9DTR - chains 2 and A of the 47 polymer chains in the assembly; structure by electron microscopy, 2.31 A resolution.

[Chain 2]
Molecule: U2 snRNA
From: Saccharomyces cerevisiae
Sequence (1175 nucleotides; each row starts with the number of its first residue):
     1 ACGAAUCUCU UUGCCUUUUG GCUUAGAUCA AGUGUAGUAU CUGUUCUUUU CAGUGUAACA
    61 ACUGAAAUGA CCUCAAUGAG GCUCAUUACC UUUUAAUUUG UUACAAUACA CAUUUUUUGG
   121 CACCCAAAAU AAUAAAAUGG ACGGGAAGAG ACUUUUUAAG CAAGUUGUUU UCCGCUAAUG
   181 UCAGGUCUCA CUACUUUUUG CUGCUAUUUU UCUUCGCUCA UGGUUUCUUC AUAAGGCGUU
   241 UUUAUGAUGG UUUUUCGAAA UUGGUUUUUG AGACGACGGU UGCUCAAGGU UAUUGUUUUU
   301 GUUUUCUUCU GGUUGUUUUC UAUUUUCUUU UUUUUAGCUU UCUGUUUCUC CCUUAGUUUG
   361 GCUUUUUGCU UCAUACUCUU CCCUGUCUUU CCGAGCCGUU UAUGUCCAAC GCGGGAUUUG
   421 GUUUUUCUUU AUCGAUGGGA AGAAAUGGUG CUAUAGUAGG UUGGGAGAUA AUAUUUAUGG
   481 UAUGGGGUGC UAGUGCGGAU GGGGCGCUCU UAUUGUUGAU UUCUUCGCUC GUCUUCUUUU
   541 UCUGGUGGCG CUGCAAGAGG AAGUUUUUCG ACUUUGUUAU GAUUUUUGGU UUGCAAGGAA
   601 AGGUGUCUUA CGAUUCUUUU UUUGAUGUAA UAGGAUAAGC UUGCUUAUCC CCCAAGUAUC
   661 GGCCAAAGUU GUUGAUUUUC CUUUUGAAGU GUCCUCGGUU UGAGGGGGUG UAGGGUGGGG
   721 UUGGUCUACA AUAAGAGUGU UCCAUUGUUA ACGUGCUGGC GUCUUUUACU AUAUUUUUUU
   781 UCCCAGUUUA UUUUGUGCUU AUUUUCUCAU UGAGGAGAAG GAGCUCUUCU CGCAGGAUAU
   841 AAAUGGAGGU UUGCUAAAGG GGAGGAGAUG UGUUUGUGAG AAUACUGCUG AGAGAGUUCU
   901 GGAAGAGAAA AAAAGGAGGC AAUGGAAGGC GUUUGCUGGG AAAAGAGAAG AGCCAUGACU
   961 GCAUCUGUUG UUUCAAGGCC AGUUUUAUUA ACCGCCUAUG UCAUAGAGGC GUUUUUUUUG
  1021 GAGGGAUUUG AAGAAUGCCG GCGGCAUCAA GAAACGGACU UGAUGGUUGA CGCCUGUUUU
  1081 UAAAGUUAGA GACGUCGCGA CCCUCGCACU UGUGGAGUCG UUCUUGACUU UUACUUUGGU
  1141 CGCUUGAUGU UUCUCUCGUC UUCCCGUUCG CUCUU
Unresolved in the structure: 1-3, 49-111, 125-137, 156-1081, 1087-1088, 1110-1135, 1155-1159, 1171-1175
Reported in the primary citation:
  - mutagenesis - A25G: increased growth

[Chain A]
Molecule: Pre-mRNA-splicing factor 8
From: Saccharomyces cerevisiae
UniProt: P33334 (PRP8_YEAST); residue numbers follow UniProt; this construct covers 1-2413
Chain sequence (2413 residues; each row starts with the number of its first residue):
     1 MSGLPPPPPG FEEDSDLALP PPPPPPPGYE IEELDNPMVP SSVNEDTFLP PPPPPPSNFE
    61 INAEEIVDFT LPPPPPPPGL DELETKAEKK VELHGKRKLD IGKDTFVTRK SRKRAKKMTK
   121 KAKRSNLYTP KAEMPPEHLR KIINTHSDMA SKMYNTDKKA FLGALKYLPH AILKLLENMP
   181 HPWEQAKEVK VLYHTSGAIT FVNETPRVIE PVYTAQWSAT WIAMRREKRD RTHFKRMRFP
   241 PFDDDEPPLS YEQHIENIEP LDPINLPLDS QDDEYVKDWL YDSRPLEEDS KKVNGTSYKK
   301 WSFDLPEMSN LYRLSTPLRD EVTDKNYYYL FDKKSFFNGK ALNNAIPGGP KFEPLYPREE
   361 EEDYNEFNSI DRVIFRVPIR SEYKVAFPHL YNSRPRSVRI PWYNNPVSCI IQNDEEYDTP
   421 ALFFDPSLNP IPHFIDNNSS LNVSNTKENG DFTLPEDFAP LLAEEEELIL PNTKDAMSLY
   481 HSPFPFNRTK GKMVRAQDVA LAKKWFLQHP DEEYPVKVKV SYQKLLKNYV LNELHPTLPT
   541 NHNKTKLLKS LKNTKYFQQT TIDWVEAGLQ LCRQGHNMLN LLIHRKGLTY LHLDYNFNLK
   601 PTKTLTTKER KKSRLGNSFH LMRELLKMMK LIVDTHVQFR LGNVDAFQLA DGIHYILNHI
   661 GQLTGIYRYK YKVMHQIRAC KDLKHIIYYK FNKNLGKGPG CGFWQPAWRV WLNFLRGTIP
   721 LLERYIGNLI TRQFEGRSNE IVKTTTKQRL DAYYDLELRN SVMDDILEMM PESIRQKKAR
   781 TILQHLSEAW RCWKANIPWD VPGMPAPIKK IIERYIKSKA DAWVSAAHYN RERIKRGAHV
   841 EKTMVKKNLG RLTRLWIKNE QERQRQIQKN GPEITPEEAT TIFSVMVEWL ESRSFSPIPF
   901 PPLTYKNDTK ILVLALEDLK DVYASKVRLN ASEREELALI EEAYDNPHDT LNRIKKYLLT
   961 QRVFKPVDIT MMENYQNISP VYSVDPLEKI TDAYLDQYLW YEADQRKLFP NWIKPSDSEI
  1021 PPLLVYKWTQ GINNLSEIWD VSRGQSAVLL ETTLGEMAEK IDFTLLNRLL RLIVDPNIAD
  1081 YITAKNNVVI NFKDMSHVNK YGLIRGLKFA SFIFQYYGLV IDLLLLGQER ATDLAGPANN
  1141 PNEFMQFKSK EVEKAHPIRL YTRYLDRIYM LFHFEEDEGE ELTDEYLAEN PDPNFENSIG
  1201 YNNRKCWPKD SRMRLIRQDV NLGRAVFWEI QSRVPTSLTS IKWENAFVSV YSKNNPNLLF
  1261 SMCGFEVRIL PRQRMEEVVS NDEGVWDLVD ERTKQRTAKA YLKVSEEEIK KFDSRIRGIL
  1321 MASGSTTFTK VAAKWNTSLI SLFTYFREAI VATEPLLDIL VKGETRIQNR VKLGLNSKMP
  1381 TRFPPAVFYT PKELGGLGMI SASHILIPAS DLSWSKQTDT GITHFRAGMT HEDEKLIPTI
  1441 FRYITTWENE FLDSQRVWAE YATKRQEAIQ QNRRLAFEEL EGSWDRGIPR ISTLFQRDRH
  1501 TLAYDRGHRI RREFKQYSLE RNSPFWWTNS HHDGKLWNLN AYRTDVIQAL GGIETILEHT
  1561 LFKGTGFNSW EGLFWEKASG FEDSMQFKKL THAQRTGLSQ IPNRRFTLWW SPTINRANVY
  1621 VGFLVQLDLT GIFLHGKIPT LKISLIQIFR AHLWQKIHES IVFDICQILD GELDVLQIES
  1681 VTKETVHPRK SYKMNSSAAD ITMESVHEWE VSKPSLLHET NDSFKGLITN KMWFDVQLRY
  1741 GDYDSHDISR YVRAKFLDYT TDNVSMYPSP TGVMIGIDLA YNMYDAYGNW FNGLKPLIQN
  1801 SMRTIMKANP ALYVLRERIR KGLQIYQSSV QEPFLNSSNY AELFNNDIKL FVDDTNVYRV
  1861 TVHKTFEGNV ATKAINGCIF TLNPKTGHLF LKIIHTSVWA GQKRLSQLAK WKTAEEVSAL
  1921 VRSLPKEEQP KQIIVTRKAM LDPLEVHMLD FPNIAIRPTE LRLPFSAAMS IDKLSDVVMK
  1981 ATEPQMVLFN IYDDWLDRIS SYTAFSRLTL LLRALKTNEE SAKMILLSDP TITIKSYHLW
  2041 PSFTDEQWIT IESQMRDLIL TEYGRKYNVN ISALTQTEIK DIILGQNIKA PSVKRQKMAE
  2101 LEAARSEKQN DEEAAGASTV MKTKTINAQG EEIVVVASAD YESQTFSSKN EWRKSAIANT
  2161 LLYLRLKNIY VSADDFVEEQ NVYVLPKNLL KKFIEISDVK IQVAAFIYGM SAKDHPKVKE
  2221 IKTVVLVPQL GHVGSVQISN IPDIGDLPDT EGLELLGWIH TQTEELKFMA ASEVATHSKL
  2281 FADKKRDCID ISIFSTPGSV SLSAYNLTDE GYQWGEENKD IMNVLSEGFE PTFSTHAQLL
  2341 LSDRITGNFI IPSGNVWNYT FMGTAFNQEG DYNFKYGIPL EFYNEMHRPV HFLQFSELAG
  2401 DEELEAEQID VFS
Unresolved in the structure: 1-126, 358-365, 434-450, 772-777, 2108-2413
Swiss-Prot annotation at these positions:
  - region: Met1585 to Leu1598 (Important for branch point selection)
Small-molecule neighbours: inositol hexakisphosphate (IHP): Lys228, Arg236, Lys517, Tyr655, His659, Lys684, His685, Tyr688, Tyr689, Asn692, Lys697, Gly698, Pro699
Reported in the primary citation:
  - mutagenesis - V1862L, G1868R, T1982S: increased growth in response to fyv6Delta

[Interface between chain 2 and chain A]
Residue-residue contacts (40):
  U19(2) - Gln784(A)  hydrogen bond to the sugar
  G20(2) - Arg780(A)  hydrogen bond to the base
  G20(2) - Thr781(A)  phosphate contact
  G20(2) - Gln784(A)  sugar contact
  G21(2) - Ala752(A)  base contact
  G21(2) - Asp755(A)  hydrogen bond to the sugar
  G21(2) - Arg759(A)  sugar contact
  G21(2) - Gln784(A)  hydrogen bond to the phosphate
  G21(2) - Ser787(A)  phosphate contact
  C22(2) - Asp751(A)  sugar contact
  C22(2) - Asp755(A)  sugar contact
  C22(2) - Ser787(A)  hydrogen bond to the phosphate
  C22(2) - Lys819(A)  phosphate contact
  U23(2) - Asp751(A)  sugar contact
  U23(2) - Trp790(A)  hydrogen bond to the phosphate
  U23(2) - Lys819(A)  salt bridge to the phosphate
  U23(2) - Lys847(A)  phosphate contact
  U24(2) - Lys794(A)  salt bridge to the phosphate
  U24(2) - Trp823(A)  hydrogen bond to the phosphate
  U24(2) - Thr843(A)  base contact
  U24(2) - Lys847(A)  salt bridge to the phosphate
  U24(2) - Arg851(A)  salt bridge to the phosphate
  A25(2) - Lys794(A)  salt bridge to the phosphate
  A25(2) - Arg854(A)  salt bridge to the phosphate
  A25(2) - Lys1093(A)  base contact
  A25(2) - Asp1094(A)  hydrogen bond to the base
  A27(2) - Lys1093(A)  salt bridge to the phosphate
  C29(2) - Arg928(A)  salt bridge to the phosphate
  C29(2) - Asn930(A)  hydrogen bond to the phosphate
  A30(2) - Asn930(A)  phosphate contact
  A30(2) - Ala931(A)  hydrogen bond to the phosphate
  A30(2) - Arg934(A)  salt bridge to the phosphate
  A31(2) - Arg934(A)  salt bridge to the phosphate
  G32(2) - Lys1588(A)  base contact
  G32(2) - Lys1589(A)  hydrogen bond to the base
  A36(2) - Val1862(A)  sugar contact
  G37(2) - Val1862(A)  sugar contact
  G37(2) - Lys1864(A)  sugar contact
  G37(2) - Val1870(A)  base contact
  U38(2) - Lys1864(A)  sugar contact
Also at the interface, not in a pair above, chain 2 (16 interface residues in all): U28
Also at the interface, not in a pair above, chain A (33 interface residues in all): Arg791, Lys846, Gly850, Leu929, His1592, His1863

[Summary]
16 residues of chain 2 and 33 residues of chain A are in contact; the contacts include 11 hydrogen bonds and
10 salt bridges. Polar contacts include G20(2)-Arg780(A), A25(2)-Asp1094(A) and G32(2)-Lys1589(A). The paper
reports that V1862L, G1868R and T1982S of chain A increase growth in response to fyv6Delta; A25G of chain 2
increases growth.
Chain 2 is U2 snRNA and chain A is Pre-mRNA-splicing factor 8, both from Saccharomyces cerevisiae; the
structure, Structure of the yeast post-catalytic P complex spliceosome at 2.3 Angstrom resolution, was
determined by electron microscopy.
